Entry 2O87 (X-ray diffraction, 2.40 A resolution); this record covers chain A.

Chain A:
Molecule: Thioredoxin
Source organism: Staphylococcus aureus
UniProtKB: P0A0K6 (THIO_STAAU); residue numbers follow UniProt; this construct covers 2-104
Chain sequence (106 residues; row label = number of the first residue in the row; numbers below 1 keep their minus sign (Gly-1 is residue -1)):
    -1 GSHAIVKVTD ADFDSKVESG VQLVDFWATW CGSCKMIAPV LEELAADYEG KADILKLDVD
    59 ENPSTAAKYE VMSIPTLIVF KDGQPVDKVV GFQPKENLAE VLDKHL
Unresolved in the structure: -1 to 1
Cystine bridges: Cys29-Cys32
Sequence notes: cloning artifact (-1 to 1); engineered mutation Ser31 (Pro in P0A0K6)

In short:
Chain A is Thioredoxin (Staphylococcus aureus); the structure, S. aureus thioredoxin P31S mutant, was
determined by X-ray diffraction, deposited together with 2O7K, 2O85 and 2O89.
